PDB entry 7VAQ | electron microscopy, 3.60 A resolution | chains C and E of the 12 polymer chains in the assembly

# Chain C
Name: V-type ATP synthase alpha chain
Source organism: Thermus thermophilus HB8
Notes: EC 7.1.2.2
UniProt: Q56403 (VATA_THET8); residue numbers follow UniProt; this construct covers 1-578
Sequence (578 residues; row label = number of the first residue in the row):
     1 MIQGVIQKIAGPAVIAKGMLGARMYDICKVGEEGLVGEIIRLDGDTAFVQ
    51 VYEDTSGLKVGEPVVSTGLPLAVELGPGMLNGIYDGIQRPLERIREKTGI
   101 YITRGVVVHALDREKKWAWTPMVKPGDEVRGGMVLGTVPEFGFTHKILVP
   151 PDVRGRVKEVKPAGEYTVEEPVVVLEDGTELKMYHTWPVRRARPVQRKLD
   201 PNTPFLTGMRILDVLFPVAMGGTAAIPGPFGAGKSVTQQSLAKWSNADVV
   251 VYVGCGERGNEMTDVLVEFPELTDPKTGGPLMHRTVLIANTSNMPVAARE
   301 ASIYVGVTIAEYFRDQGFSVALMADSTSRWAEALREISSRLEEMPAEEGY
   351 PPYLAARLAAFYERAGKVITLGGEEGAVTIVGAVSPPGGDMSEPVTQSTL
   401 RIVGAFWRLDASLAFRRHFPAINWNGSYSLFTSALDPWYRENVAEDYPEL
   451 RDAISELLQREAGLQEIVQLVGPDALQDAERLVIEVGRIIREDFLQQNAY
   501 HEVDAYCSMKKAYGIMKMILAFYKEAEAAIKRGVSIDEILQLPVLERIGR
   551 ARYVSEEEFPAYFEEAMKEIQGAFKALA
Construct notes: conflict Ala232 (Ser in Q56403), Ser235 (Thr in Q56403)
Metal / ion sites: Mg2+: Ser235, Glu261 (together with ATP)
Residues lining bound ligands: ATP (adenosine-5'-triphosphate): Met209, Pro229, Phe230, Gly231, Ala232, Gly233, Lys234, Ser235, Val236, Glu257, Arg258, Glu261, Ser385, Phe419, Pro420, Gln497, Asn498, Ala499, Tyr500

# Chain E
Name: V-type ATP synthase beta chain
Source organism: Thermus thermophilus HB8
UniProt: Q56404 (VATB_THET8); residue numbers follow UniProt; this construct covers 1-478
Sequence (478 residues; each row starts with the number of its first residue):
     1 MDLLKKEYTGITYISGPLLFVENAKDLAYGAIVDIKDGTGRVRGGQVIEV
    51 SEEYAVIQVFEETTGLDLATTSVSLVEDVARLGVSKEMLGRRFNGIGKPI
   101 DGLPPITPEKRLPITGLPLNPVARRKPEQFIQTGISTIDVMNTLVRGQKL
   151 PIFSGSGLPANEIAAQIARQATVRPDLSGEGEKEEPFAVVFAAMGITQRE
   201 LSYFIQEFERTGALSRSVLFLNKADDPTIERILTPRMALTVAEYLAFEHD
   251 YHVLVILTDMTNYCEALREIGAAREEIPGRRGYPGYMYTDLATIYERAGV
   301 VEGKKGSVTQIPILSMPDDDRTHPIPDLTGYITEGQIQLSRELHRKGIYP
   351 PIDPLPSLSRLMNNGVGKGKTREDHKQVSDQLYSAYANGVDIRKLVAIIG
   401 EDALTENDRRYLQFADAFERFFINQGQQNRSIEESLQIAWALLSMLPQGE
   451 LKRISKDHIGKYYGQKLEEIWGAPQALD
Unresolved in the structure: 1-2, 471-478
Residues lining bound ligands: ATP (adenosine-5'-triphosphate): Gly330, Tyr331, Leu358, Ser359, Arg360, Asn363

# Chain C / chain E interface
Contacting residue pairs (106; chain C residue first):
  Gln7(C) with Ser51(E); Glu52(E), hydrogen bond (backbone-backbone)
  Lys8(C) with Glu49(E), salt bridge; Val50(E); Ser51(E)
  Ile9(C) with Tyr29(E), hydrophobic; Glu49(E); Val50(E), hydrogen bond (backbone-backbone)
  Gly11(C) with Tyr29(E), hydrogen bond (backbone-side chain)
  Lys17(C) with Glu52(E), salt bridge
  Thr55(C) with Tyr29(E)
  Ser56(C) with Tyr29(E)
  Gly57(C) with Ala28(E); Tyr29(E), hydrogen bond (backbone-backbone)
  Leu58(C) with Ala28(E); Tyr29(E), hydrogen bond (backbone-backbone)
  Lys59(C) with Asp26(E); Ala28(E)
  Val60(C) with Lys25(E); Glu52(E)
  Leu91(C) with Asn120(E), hydrogen bond (backbone-side chain); Val122(E)
  Arg95(C) with Asn120(E); Val122(E)
  Ile100(C) with Leu119(E); Asn120(E), hydrogen bond (backbone-backbone); Ala123(E), hydrophobic; Val301(E), hydrophobic
  Tyr101(C) with Leu117(E); Pro118(E); Leu119(E), hydrophobic; Glu243(E)
  Ile102(C) with Pro118(E), hydrogen bond (backbone-backbone); Asn120(E)
  Thr103(C) with Leu117(E)
  Gly228(C) with Tyr331(E)
  Pro229(C) with Tyr331(E)
  Phe230(C) with Arg321(E); Asp327(E); Gly330(E); Tyr331(E), hydrophobic; Gln336(E); Arg360(E)
  Gly231(C) with Arg360(E)
  Gly256(C) with Tyr288(E), hydrogen bond (backbone-side chain)
  Glu257(C) with Glu296(E)
  Arg258(C) with Glu296(E); Gly330(E); Tyr331(E), hydrogen bond (side chain-backbone); Ile332(E), hydrogen bond (side chain-backbone); Thr333(E); Glu334(E); Arg360(E)
  Gly259(C) with Glu296(E)
  Asn260(C) with Arg124(E); Glu334(E), hydrogen bond
  Thr263(C) with Pro121(E), hydrogen bond (side chain-backbone); Arg124(E)
  Asp264(C) with Lys126(E)
  Leu266(C) with Val122(E), hydrophobic
  Thr291(C) with Glu296(E)
  Ser292(C) with Tyr288(E), hydrogen bond; Thr289(E); Ala292(E); Glu296(E)
  Asn293(C) with Pro118(E); Leu119(E); Glu296(E)
  Val296(C) with Thr289(E)
  Arg299(C) with Tyr288(E); Thr289(E), hydrogen bond
  Arg329(C) with Tyr288(E); Tyr331(E)
  Glu332(C) with Tyr288(E)
  Arg335(C) with Gly285(E), hydrogen bond (side chain-backbone)
  Ser339(C) with Glu276(E); Ile277(E)
  Arg340(C) with Glu276(E), salt bridge
  Glu348(C) with Arg280(E), salt bridge
  Gly349(C) with Ile277(E)
  Ser385(C) with Tyr331(E)
  Pro386(C) with Tyr331(E), hydrogen bond (backbone-side chain)
  Pro387(C) with Arg280(E); Asp327(E)
  Gly388(C) with Asp327(E), hydrogen bond (backbone-side chain)
  Asp390(C) with Arg280(E), salt bridge
  Phe415(C) with Arg321(E); Leu355(E); Pro356(E), hydrophobic
  Arg416(C) with Asn388(E), hydrogen bond; Asp391(E), salt bridge
  Arg417(C) with Pro354(E); Leu355(E), hydrogen bond (side chain-backbone); Ser357(E), hydrogen bond (side chain-backbone); Leu358(E); Tyr383(E); Arg453(E)
  Val468(C) with Leu395(E)
  Leu470(C) with Ile398(E)
  Val471(C) with Ile399(E)
  Tyr500(C) with Asn363(E)
  Glu546(C) with Lys456(E), salt bridge
  Arg550(C) with Leu451(E), hydrogen bond (side chain-backbone); Lys452(E), hydrogen bond (side chain-backbone); Ile454(E), hydrogen bond (side chain-backbone); Lys456(E)
Interface residues without a listed pair, chain C (70 interface residues in all): Ile6, Ala10, Ile83, Ile94, Gly99, Val267, Glu268, Met294, Glu336, Gly472, Pro473, Asp474, Arg488, Gln496, Tyr553
Interface residues without a listed pair, chain E (67 interface residues in all): Arg125, Pro127, Lys149, Phe247, Tyr286, Thr293, Glu302, Lys304, Thr322, Pro326, Asn364, Ala387, Ala403, Ile459

# In short
70 residues of chain C face 67 of chain E across their interface; the contacts include 24 hydrogen bonds and 7
salt bridges. Polar contacts include Lys8(C)-Glu49(E), Lys17(C)-Glu52(E) and Arg340(C)-Glu276(E). ATP is bound
between chain C and chain E.
Chain C is V-type ATP synthase alpha chain and chain E is V-type ATP synthase beta chain, both from Thermus
thermophilus HB8; the structure, V1EG of V/A-ATPase from Thermus thermophilus, high ATP, state3-2, was
determined by electron microscopy together with 7VAI, 7VAJ, 7VAK, 7VAL, 7VAM, 7VAN and 11 further entries from
the same study.
